9MSE - chains G and H of the 16 polymer chains in the assembly; structure by electron microscopy, 2.70 A resolution.

== Chain G (and H) ==
Protein: DNA-directed RNA polymerase subunit alpha
Organism: Escherichia coli
Notes: EC 2.7.7.6; chain H of this document is another copy of the same molecule, construct and numbering; everything in this record applies to it too
UniProtKB: P0A7Z4 (RPOA_ECOLI); residue numbers follow UniProt; this construct covers 1-329
Chain sequence (329 residues; row label = number of the first residue in the row):
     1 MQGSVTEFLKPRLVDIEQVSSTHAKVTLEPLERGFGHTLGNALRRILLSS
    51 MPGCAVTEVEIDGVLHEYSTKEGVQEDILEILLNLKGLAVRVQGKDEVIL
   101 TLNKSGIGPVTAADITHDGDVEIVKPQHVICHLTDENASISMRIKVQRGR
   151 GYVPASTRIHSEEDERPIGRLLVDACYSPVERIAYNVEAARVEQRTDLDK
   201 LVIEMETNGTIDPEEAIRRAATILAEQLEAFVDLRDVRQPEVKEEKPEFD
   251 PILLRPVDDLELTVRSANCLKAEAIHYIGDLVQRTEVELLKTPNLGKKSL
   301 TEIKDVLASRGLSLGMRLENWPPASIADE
Disordered / not traced: 1-6, 159-164, 237-247, 326-329 (chain H: 1-3, 160-166, 234-329)
UniProt features mapped onto this chain:
  - region: E162 to E165 (Required for interaction with Crp at class II promoters)
  - modified residue: R265 (ADP-ribosylarginine), K297 (N6-acetyllysine), K298 (N6-acetyllysine)
  - mutagenesis: R45 (R45C: In rpoA112; temperature-sensitive, blocks RNA polymerase assembly), E162 to E165 (5-fold decrease in CRP-class II promoter-dependent transcription), E165 (E165K: 5-fold decrease in CRP-class II promoter-dependent transcription), R191 (R191C: In rpoA101; temperature-sensitive)

== Interface between chain G and chain H ==
Pairs across the interface (64; chain G residue first):
  E7(G) - R150(H)
  F8(G) - R150(H)
  F8(G) - Q227(H)
  L9(G) - Q227(H)
  K10(G) - E226(H)
  K10(G) - Q227(H)
  K10(G) - E229(H)  salt bridge
  P11(G) - Q227(H)
  P11(G) - A230(H)
  P11(G) - F231(H)
  L13(G) - F231(H)
  L28(G) - F231(H)  hydrophobic
  G34(G) - R45(H)  hydrogen bond (backbone-side chain)
  F35(G) - S50(H)
  F35(G) - I223(H)  hydrophobic
  F35(G) - Q227(H)
  H37(G) - R45(H)
  T38(G) - R45(H)  hydrogen bond
  L39(G) - L224(H)  hydrophobic
  A42(G) - T38(H)
  R45(G) - G34(H)  hydrogen bond (side chain-backbone)
  R45(G) - H37(H)
  R45(G) - T38(H)  hydrogen bond
  S50(G) - F8(H)
  S50(G) - F35(H)
  P52(G) - V5(H)  hydrophobic
  G149(G) - V5(H)
  R150(G) - S4(H)
  R150(G) - V5(H)  hydrogen bond (side chain-backbone)
  R150(G) - E7(H)  hydrogen bond (side chain-backbone)
  R150(G) - F8(H)
  R218(G) - A230(H)
  R218(G) - F231(H)  hydrogen bond (side chain-backbone)
  R218(G) - D233(H)  salt bridge
  A221(G) - F231(H)  hydrophobic
  A221(G) - V232(H)
  T222(G) - V232(H)
  T222(G) - D233(H)  hydrogen bond (side chain-backbone)
  I223(G) - F8(H)  hydrophobic
  I223(G) - F35(H)  hydrophobic
  L224(G) - L228(H)  hydrophobic
  A225(G) - V232(H)  hydrophobic
  Q227(G) - F8(H)
  Q227(G) - L9(H)  hydrogen bond (side chain-backbone)
  Q227(G) - F35(H)
  L228(G) - L39(H)  hydrophobic
  L228(G) - A221(H)
  L228(G) - L224(H)  hydrophobic
  L228(G) - A225(H)
  F231(G) - L28(H)  hydrophobic
  F231(G) - L39(H)  hydrophobic
  F231(G) - L43(H)  hydrophobic
  F231(G) - R218(H)
  F231(G) - A221(H)  hydrophobic
  V232(G) - R218(H)
  V232(G) - A221(H)  hydrophobic
  V232(G) - T222(H)
  L234(G) - V14(H)  hydrophobic
  L234(G) - I217(H)  hydrophobic
  L234(G) - R218(H)  hydrogen bond (backbone-side chain)
  R235(G) - V14(H)
  R235(G) - E214(H)  salt bridge
  D236(G) - V14(H)
  D236(G) - I16(H)  hydrogen bond (side chain-backbone)
Also at the interface, not in a pair above, chain G (39 interface residues in all): R12, N41, S49, R148, R219, E226, E229, A230
Also at the interface, not in a pair above, chain H (46 interface residues in all): T6, K10, P11, D15, V26, L31, E32, R33, N41, A42, I46, L201, I203

== In short ==
Chain G and chain H form an interface of 39 and 46 residues respectively; the contacts include 11 hydrogen
bonds and 3 salt bridges. Among the polar pairs are K10(G)-E229(H), R218(G)-D233(H) and R235(G)-E214(H). From
UniProt: 6 mutagenesis sites on chain G.
Both chains are DNA-directed RNA polymerase subunit alpha (Escherichia coli). Entry 9MSE (de novo SigN RNA
polymerase transcription initiation intermediate with pre-catalytic bEBP state (RPi1 open ring)) was
determined by electron microscopy together with 9MSF, 9MSG, 9MSH and 9MSJ from the same study.
